Entry 5ZVT (electron microscopy, 3.30 A resolution); this record covers chains J and N of the 35 polymer chains in the assembly.

== Chain J (and N) ==
Protein: C-terminus of outer capsid protein VP5
Organism: Grass carp reovirus
Notes: chain N of this document is another copy of the same molecule, construct and numbering; everything in this record applies to it too
Reference sequence: Q8JU67 (Q8JU67_9REOV); residues 43-648 here = UniProt positions 43-648
Sequence (606 residues; each row starts with the number of its first residue):
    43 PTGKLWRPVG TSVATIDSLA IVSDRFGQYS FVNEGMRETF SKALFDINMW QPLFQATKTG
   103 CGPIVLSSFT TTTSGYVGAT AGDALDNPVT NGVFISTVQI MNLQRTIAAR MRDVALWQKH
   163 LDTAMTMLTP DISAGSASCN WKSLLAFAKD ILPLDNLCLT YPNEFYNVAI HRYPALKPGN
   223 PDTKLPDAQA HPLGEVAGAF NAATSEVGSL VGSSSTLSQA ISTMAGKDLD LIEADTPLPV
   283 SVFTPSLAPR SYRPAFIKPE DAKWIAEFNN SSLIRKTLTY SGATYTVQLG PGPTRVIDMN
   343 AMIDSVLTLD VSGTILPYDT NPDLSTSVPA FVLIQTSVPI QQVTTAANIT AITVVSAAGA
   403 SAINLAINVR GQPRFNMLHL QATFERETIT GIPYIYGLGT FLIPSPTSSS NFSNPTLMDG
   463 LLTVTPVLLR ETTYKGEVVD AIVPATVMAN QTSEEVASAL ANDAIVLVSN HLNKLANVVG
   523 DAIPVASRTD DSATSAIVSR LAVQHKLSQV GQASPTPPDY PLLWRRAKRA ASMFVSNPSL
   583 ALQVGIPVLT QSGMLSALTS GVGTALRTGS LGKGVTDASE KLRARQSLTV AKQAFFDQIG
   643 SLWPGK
Unresolved in the structure: 647-648

== Chain J / chain N interface ==
Pairs across the interface (168; chain J residue first):
  Thr44(J) - Ser83(N)
  Gly45(J) - Phe87(N)
  Lys46(J) - Pro234(N)  hydrogen bond (side chain-backbone)
  Lys46(J) - Leu235(N)
  Lys46(J) - Glu237(N)  salt bridge
  Gly69(J) - His233(N)
  Gln70(J) - His233(N)
  Gln70(J) - Glu237(N)
  Ser72(J) - Val238(N)
  Asn75(J) - Glu80(N)
  Glu76(J) - Glu76(N)
  Met78(J) - Val238(N)  hydrophobic
  Phe82(J) - Val238(N)  hydrophobic
  Phe82(J) - Phe242(N)  hydrophobic
  Asp88(J) - Ser612(N)  hydrogen bond
  Ala121(J) - Phe87(N)  hydrophobic
  Ala121(J) - Asn90(N)
  Thr122(J) - Asn90(N)
  Gly124(J) - Pro105(N)
  Asp125(J) - Asn90(N)
  Asp125(J) - Pro105(N)
  Asp128(J) - Val107(N)
  Thr139(J) - His233(N)  hydrogen bond
  Thr139(J) - Glu237(N)  hydrogen bond
  Ile142(J) - Glu237(N)
  Ile142(J) - Val238(N)  hydrophobic
  Ile142(J) - Ala241(N)  hydrophobic
  Met143(J) - Ala241(N)  hydrophobic
  Leu145(J) - Phe242(N)
  Gln146(J) - Ala241(N)
  Gln146(J) - Phe242(N)
  Gln146(J) - Thr246(N)
  Ala150(J) - Thr246(N)
  Ala150(J) - Glu248(N)
  Ala151(J) - Glu248(N)
  Met153(J) - Leu613(N)  hydrophobic
  Met153(J) - Gly614(N)
  Arg154(J) - Glu248(N)
  Arg154(J) - Val249(N)
  Arg154(J) - Val617(N)
  Ala157(J) - Gly614(N)
  Ala157(J) - Val617(N)  hydrophobic
  Leu158(J) - Val617(N)  hydrophobic
  Gln160(J) - Thr610(N)
  Gln160(J) - Gly611(N)
  Gln160(J) - Ser612(N)
  Lys161(J) - Thr531(N)
  Asp164(J) - Ser534(N)
  Thr165(J) - Asp532(N)
  Thr165(J) - Ser537(N)  hydrogen bond (backbone-side chain)
  Thr168(J) - Ser534(N)
  Thr168(J) - Ala538(N)
  Thr168(J) - Thr606(N)
  Met169(J) - Ser537(N)
  Met169(J) - Ser541(N)  hydrogen bond (backbone-side chain)
  Thr171(J) - Arg542(N)  hydrogen bond
  Thr171(J) - Ser602(N)
  Asp173(J) - Thr606(N)
  Asp173(J) - Arg609(N)  salt bridge
  Ser175(J) - Asp272(N)
  Asp192(J) - Tyr562(N)
  Ile193(J) - Val540(N)  hydrophobic
  Ile193(J) - Ala544(N)  hydrophobic
  Ile193(J) - Trp566(N)  hydrogen bond (backbone-side chain)
  Pro195(J) - Trp566(N)
  Arg214(J) - Thr610(N)  hydrogen bond (side chain-backbone)
  Arg214(J) - Ser612(N)
  Val253(J) - Ala267(N)  hydrophobic
  Gly254(J) - Ala267(N)
  Gly254(J) - Gly268(N)
  Ser257(J) - Ser264(N)
  Ala297(J) - Ile409(N)
  Phe298(J) - Gly355(N)
  Phe298(J) - Val411(N)  hydrophobic
  Phe298(J) - Arg416(N)
  Phe298(J) - Phe417(N)
  Phe298(J) - Asn418(N)  hydrogen bond (backbone-side chain)
  Phe298(J) - Met419(N)  hydrogen bond (backbone-backbone)
  Lys300(J) - Asn418(N)
  Lys300(J) - Met419(N)
  Asp303(J) - Met419(N)
  Pro333(J) - Asn410(N)
  Gly334(J) - Asn410(N)
  Arg337(J) - Ile409(N)
  Arg337(J) - Asn418(N)  hydrogen bond
  Thr356(J) - Arg412(N)
  Ile357(J) - Arg412(N)  hydrogen bond (backbone-side chain)
  Ile357(J) - Gln414(N)
  Gln414(J) - Gln414(N)
  Phe443(J) - Arg412(N)
  Phe454(J) - Asn410(N)  hydrogen bond (backbone-side chain)
  Phe454(J) - Gly413(N)
  Ser455(J) - Asn410(N)  hydrogen bond (backbone-side chain)
  Ser455(J) - Val411(N)
  Ser455(J) - Arg412(N)  hydrogen bond (backbone-backbone)
  Ser455(J) - Gly413(N)  hydrogen bond (backbone-backbone)
  Asn456(J) - Asn410(N)
  Asn456(J) - Val411(N)
  Asn456(J) - Arg412(N)  hydrogen bond (backbone-backbone)
  Thr458(J) - Val411(N)
  Leu459(J) - Arg412(N)
  Asp461(J) - Val411(N)
  Asp461(J) - Arg412(N)  salt bridge
  Ser495(J) - Gln423(N)  hydrogen bond
  Glu496(J) - Met419(N)
  Glu496(J) - Leu420(N)
  Glu496(J) - His421(N)  hydrogen bond (side chain-backbone)
  Asn515(J) - Leu289(N)
  Ala518(J) - Ser288(N)
  Asn519(J) - Ser288(N)  hydrogen bond
  Asn519(J) - Leu289(N)
  Gly522(J) - Thr286(N)
  Gly522(J) - Ser288(N)
  Asp523(J) - Lys269(N)
  Asp523(J) - Thr286(N)
  Ala528(J) - Ser283(N)
  Ala528(J) - Leu471(N)  hydrophobic
  Ala528(J) - Arg472(N)
  Ser529(J) - Ser283(N)
  Arg530(J) - Arg472(N)
  Arg571(J) - Glu427(N)  salt bridge
  Arg571(J) - Val469(N)
  Ser574(J) - Leu470(N)
  Ser574(J) - Leu471(N)  hydrogen bond (side chain-backbone)
  Met575(J) - Val348(N)  hydrophobic
  Met575(J) - Val469(N)  hydrophobic
  Val577(J) - Pro287(N)
  Val577(J) - Ser288(N)
  Val577(J) - Leu289(N)  hydrogen bond (backbone-backbone)
  Ser578(J) - Leu289(N)  hydrogen bond (backbone-backbone)
  Ser578(J) - Ala290(N)  hydrogen bond (backbone-backbone)
  Ser578(J) - Pro468(N)  hydrogen bond (side chain-backbone)
  Ser578(J) - Leu471(N)
  Asn579(J) - Pro291(N)
  Pro580(J) - Leu289(N)
  Asp619(J) - Pro281(N)
  Asp619(J) - Ser283(N)  hydrogen bond
  Glu622(J) - Pro279(N)
  Glu622(J) - Leu280(N)
  Glu622(J) - Pro281(N)
  Lys623(J) - Asp270(N)  salt bridge
  Lys623(J) - Leu273(N)
  Lys623(J) - Val284(N)
  Arg625(J) - Thr278(N)  hydrogen bond
  Arg625(J) - Pro279(N)  hydrogen bond (side chain-backbone)
  Ala626(J) - Ala276(N)  hydrophobic
  Ala626(J) - Thr278(N)
  Ala626(J) - Leu280(N)  hydrophobic
  Arg627(J) - Asp270(N)  salt bridge
  Arg627(J) - Asp272(N)  salt bridge
  Ser629(J) - Asp277(N)  hydrogen bond (side chain-backbone)
  Ser629(J) - Thr278(N)
  Leu630(J) - Leu273(N)  hydrophobic
  Leu630(J) - Ala276(N)  hydrophobic
  Leu630(J) - Ser598(N)
  Lys634(J) - Ser602(N)  hydrogen bond
  Phe637(J) - Arg542(N)
  Phe637(J) - Val545(N)  hydrophobic
  Gln640(J) - Val545(N)
  Gln640(J) - Leu549(N)
  Ile641(J) - Val545(N)  hydrophobic
  Leu644(J) - Val545(N)
  Leu644(J) - Lys548(N)
  Leu644(J) - Leu549(N)  hydrophobic
  Trp645(J) - Ala544(N)
  Trp645(J) - Val545(N)
  Trp645(J) - Lys548(N)
  Trp645(J) - Tyr562(N)
Other interface residues (no listed pair), chain J (110 interface residues in all): Pro43, Gly77, Trp92, Gly120, Ile149, Val156, Leu170, Phe189, Leu194, Tyr215, Ser251, Ile299, Pro359, Leu366, Phe417, Pro457, Ala499, Val527, Leu582
Other interface residues (no listed pair), chain N (96 interface residues in all): Met91, Gln93, Ser109, Gln231, Leu252, Glu275, Asp346, Ser354, Ala408, Thr467, Val552, Gly603, Ala607

== Summary ==
110 residues of chain J face 96 of chain N across their interface, with 31 hydrogen bonds and 7 salt bridges.
Polar contacts include Lys46(J)-Glu237(N), Asp173(J)-Arg609(N) and Asp461(J)-Arg412(N).
Chain J and chain N are both C-terminus of outer capsid protein VP5 (Grass carp reovirus); the structure,
Structure of RNA polymerase complex and genome within a dsRNA virus provides insights into the mechanisms ...,
was determined by electron microscopy together with 5ZVS from the same study.
